Entry 6PU8 (X-ray diffraction, 1.80 A resolution); this record covers chains A and B.

== Chain A ==
Protein: HIV-1 protease
Organism: Human immunodeficiency virus 1
UniProt: Q7SSI0 (Q7SSI0_9HIV1); residues 1-99 here = UniProt positions 1-99
Amino-acid sequence (99 residues; numbered 1 to 99; the number before each row is that of its first residue):
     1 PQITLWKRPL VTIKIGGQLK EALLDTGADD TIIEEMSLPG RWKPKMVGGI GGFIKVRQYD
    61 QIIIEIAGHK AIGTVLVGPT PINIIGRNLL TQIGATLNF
Sequence notes: engineered mutation Lys7 (Gln in Q7SSI0), Ile32 (Val in Q7SSI0), Ile33 (Leu in Q7SSI0), Val47 (Ile in Q7SSI0), Ile63 (Leu in Q7SSI0), Ala67 (Cys in Q7SSI0), Ile82 (Val in Q7SSI0), Ala95 (Ser in Q7SSI0)
Ligand contacts: P3V ((3R,3aS,6aR)-hexahydrofuro[2,3-b]furan-3-yl [(2S)-4-{[(4-aminophenyl)sulfonyl](2-methylpropyl)amino}-3,3-dihydroxy-1-phenylbutan-2-yl]carbamate): Arg8, Leu23, Asp25, Gly27, Ala28, Asp29, Asp30, Ile32, Val47, Gly48, Gly49, Ile50, Pro81, Ile82, Ile84
Reported in the primary citation:
  - binding site for P3V: Asp25
  - catalytic residues: Asp25

== Chain B ==
Protein: HIV-1 protease
Organism: Human immunodeficiency virus 1
UniProt: Q7SSI0 (Q7SSI0_9HIV1); residues 101-199 here correspond to UniProt positions 1-99 (UniProt number = residue number - 100)
Amino-acid sequence (99 residues; row label = number of the first residue in the row):
   101 PQITLWKRPL VTIKIGGQLK EALLDTGADD TIIEEMSLPG RWKPKMVGGI GGFIKVRQYD
   161 QIIIEIAGHK AIGTVLVGPT PINIIGRNLL TQIGATLNF
Sequence notes: engineered mutation Lys107 (Gln7 in Q7SSI0), Ile132 (Val32 in Q7SSI0), Ile133 (Leu33 in Q7SSI0), Val147 (Ile47 in Q7SSI0), Ile163 (Leu63 in Q7SSI0), Ala167 (Cys67 in Q7SSI0), Ile182 (Val82 in Q7SSI0), Ala195 (Ser95 in Q7SSI0)
Ligand contacts: P3V ((3R,3aS,6aR)-hexahydrofuro[2,3-b]furan-3-yl [(2S)-4-{[(4-aminophenyl)sulfonyl](2-methylpropyl)amino}-3,3-dihydroxy-1-phenylbutan-2-yl]carbamate): Leu123, Asp125, Gly127, Ala128, Asp129, Asp130, Ile132, Val147, Gly148, Gly149, Ile150, Ile182, Ile184
Reported in the primary citation:
  - binding site for P3V: Asp125

== Interface between chain A and chain B ==
Residue-residue contacts - 84 pairs, chain A then chain B:
  Pro1(A) - Leu197(B)
  Pro1(A) - Asn198(B)
  Pro1(A) - Phe199(B)  hydrogen bond (backbone-backbone)
  Gln2(A) - Thr196(B)
  Gln2(A) - Leu197(B)
  Gln2(A) - Asn198(B)  hydrogen bond
  Ile3(A) - Thr196(B)
  Ile3(A) - Leu197(B)  hydrogen bond (backbone-backbone)
  Leu5(A) - Arg187(B)  hydrogen bond (backbone-side chain)
  Leu5(A) - Leu190(B)  hydrophobic
  Leu5(A) - Thr191(B)
  Leu5(A) - Ala195(B)
  Trp6(A) - Arg187(B)  hydrogen bond (backbone-side chain)
  Trp6(A) - Thr191(B)
  Lys7(A) - Arg187(B)
  Arg8(A) - Asp129(B)  salt bridge
  Arg8(A) - Arg187(B)
  Pro9(A) - Thr126(B)
  Leu23(A) - Gly127(B)
  Leu24(A) - Thr126(B)  hydrogen bond (backbone-side chain)
  Leu24(A) - Leu197(B)  hydrophobic
  Leu24(A) - Phe199(B)  hydrophobic
  Asp25(A) - Asp125(B)
  Asp25(A) - Thr126(B)
  Asp25(A) - Gly127(B)  hydrogen bond (side chain-backbone)
  Thr26(A) - Pro109(B)
  Thr26(A) - Leu124(B)  hydrogen bond (side chain-backbone)
  Thr26(A) - Asp125(B)
  Thr26(A) - Thr126(B)  hydrogen bond (backbone-side chain)
  Thr26(A) - Leu197(B)
  Gly27(A) - Leu123(B)
  Gly27(A) - Asp125(B)
  Asp29(A) - Arg108(B)  salt bridge
  Ile32(A) - Ile150(B)  hydrophobic
  Gly49(A) - Ile150(B)
  Ile50(A) - Ile132(B)  hydrophobic
  Ile50(A) - Gly149(B)
  Ile50(A) - Ile150(B)  hydrogen bond (backbone-backbone)
  Ile50(A) - Gly151(B)  hydrogen bond (backbone-backbone)
  Ile50(A) - Gly152(B)
  Ile50(A) - Ile154(B)  hydrophobic
  Ile50(A) - Thr180(B)
  Ile50(A) - Pro181(B)
  Gly51(A) - Gly151(B)
  Gly51(A) - Gly152(B)
  Gly51(A) - Ile154(B)
  Gly52(A) - Gly151(B)
  Ile54(A) - Ile150(B)
  Ala67(A) - Phe199(B)  hydrophobic
  His69(A) - Phe199(B)
  Arg87(A) - Leu105(B)  hydrogen bond (side chain-backbone)
  Arg87(A) - Trp106(B)  hydrogen bond (side chain-backbone)
  Arg87(A) - Lys107(B)
  Arg87(A) - Arg108(B)
  Arg87(A) - Pro109(B)
  Leu90(A) - Leu105(B)  hydrophobic
  Thr91(A) - Leu105(B)
  Thr91(A) - Trp106(B)
  Gln92(A) - Trp106(B)
  Ile93(A) - Phe199(B)
  Gly94(A) - Asn198(B)
  Ala95(A) - Leu105(B)
  Ala95(A) - Asn198(B)
  Ala95(A) - Phe199(B)  hydrophobic
  Thr96(A) - Gln102(B)
  Thr96(A) - Ile103(B)
  Thr96(A) - Thr104(B)
  Thr96(A) - Thr196(B)
  Thr96(A) - Leu197(B)
  Thr96(A) - Asn198(B)  hydrogen bond (backbone-backbone)
  Leu97(A) - Pro101(B)
  Leu97(A) - Gln102(B)
  Leu97(A) - Ile103(B)  hydrogen bond (backbone-backbone)
  Leu97(A) - Leu124(B)  hydrophobic
  Leu97(A) - Thr196(B)
  Asn98(A) - Pro101(B)
  Asn98(A) - Gln102(B)  hydrogen bond
  Asn98(A) - Gly194(B)
  Asn98(A) - Ala195(B)
  Asn98(A) - Thr196(B)  hydrogen bond (backbone-backbone)
  Asn98(A) - Asn198(B)  hydrogen bond
  Phe99(A) - Pro101(B)  hydrogen bond (backbone-backbone)
  Phe99(A) - Ile193(B)
  Phe99(A) - Ala195(B)  hydrophobic
Interface residues without a listed pair, chain A (38 interface residues in all): Thr4, Gly48, Thr80, Pro81, Ile84
Interface residues without a listed pair, chain B (36 interface residues in all): Val147, His169, Ile184

== In short ==
38 residues of chain A face 36 of chain B across their interface, with 19 hydrogen bonds and 2 salt bridges.
Polar contacts include Arg8(A)-Asp129(B), Asp29(A)-Arg108(B) and Gln2(A)-Asn198(B). Compound P3V is bound
between chain A and chain B. The paper reports the catalytic residue Asp25(A); a binding site for P3V at
Asp25(A) and Asp125(B).
Chain A and chain B are both HIV-1 protease (Human immunodeficiency virus 1); the structure, Room temperature
X-ray structure of HIV-1 protease triple mutant (V32I,I47V,V82I) with tetrahedral intermediate of
keto-darunavir, was determined by X-ray diffraction, deposited together with 6KMP and 6PTP.
